Entry 8URE (electron microscopy, 4.40 A resolution (low resolution: residue-level contacts below are approximate; hydrogen-bond / salt-bridge calls are withheld)); this record covers chains C and E of the 8 polymer chains in the assembly.

[Chain C (and E)]
Molecule: sr312
Source organism: synthetic construct
Notes: chain E of this document is another copy of the same molecule, construct and numbering; everything in this record applies to it too
Amino-acid sequence (427 residues; each row starts with the number of its first residue; numbers below 1 keep their minus sign (Ser-1 is residue -1)):
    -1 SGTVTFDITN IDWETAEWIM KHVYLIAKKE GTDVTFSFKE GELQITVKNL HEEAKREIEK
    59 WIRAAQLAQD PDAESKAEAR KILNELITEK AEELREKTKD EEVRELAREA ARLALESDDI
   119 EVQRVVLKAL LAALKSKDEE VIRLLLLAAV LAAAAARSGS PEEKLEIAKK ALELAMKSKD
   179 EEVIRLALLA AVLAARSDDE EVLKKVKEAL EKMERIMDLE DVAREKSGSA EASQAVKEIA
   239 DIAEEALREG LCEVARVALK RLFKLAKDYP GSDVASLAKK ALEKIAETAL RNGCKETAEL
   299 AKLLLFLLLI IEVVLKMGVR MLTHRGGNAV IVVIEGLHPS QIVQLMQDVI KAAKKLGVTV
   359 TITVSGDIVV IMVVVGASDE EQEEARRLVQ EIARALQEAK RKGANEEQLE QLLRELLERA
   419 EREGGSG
Disordered / not traced: -1 to 0, 423-425

[Interface between chain C and chain E]
Pairs across the interface - 9 pairs, chain C then chain E:
  Val358(C) with Ser35(E); Phe36(E)
  Thr359(C) with Phe34(E)
  Ile360(C) with Thr33(E); Phe34(E)
  Thr361(C) with Val32(E)
  Val362(C) with Asp31(E); Val32(E)
  Ser363(C) with Asp31(E)
Also at the interface, not in a pair above, chain C (7 interface residues in all): Thr357

[Overview]
7 residues of chain C face 6 of chain E across their interface.
Chain C and chain E are both sr312 (synthetic construct); the structure, CryoEM Structure of Allosterically
Switchable De Novo Protein sr312, in Open State with Effector Peptide, was determined by electron microscopy,
deposited together with 8UP1 and 8UTM.
